Entry 8RT6 (electron microscopy, 3.18 A resolution); this record covers chains P and V of the 46 polymer chains in the assembly.

# Chain P (and V)
Molecule: TrwE protein
From: Escherichia coli
Notes: chain V of this document is another copy of the same molecule, construct and numbering; everything in this record applies to it too
UniProt: O50337 (O50337_ECOLX); numbering as in UniProt (aligned over 1-395)
Sequence (395 residues; numbered 1 to 395; the number before each row is that of its first residue):
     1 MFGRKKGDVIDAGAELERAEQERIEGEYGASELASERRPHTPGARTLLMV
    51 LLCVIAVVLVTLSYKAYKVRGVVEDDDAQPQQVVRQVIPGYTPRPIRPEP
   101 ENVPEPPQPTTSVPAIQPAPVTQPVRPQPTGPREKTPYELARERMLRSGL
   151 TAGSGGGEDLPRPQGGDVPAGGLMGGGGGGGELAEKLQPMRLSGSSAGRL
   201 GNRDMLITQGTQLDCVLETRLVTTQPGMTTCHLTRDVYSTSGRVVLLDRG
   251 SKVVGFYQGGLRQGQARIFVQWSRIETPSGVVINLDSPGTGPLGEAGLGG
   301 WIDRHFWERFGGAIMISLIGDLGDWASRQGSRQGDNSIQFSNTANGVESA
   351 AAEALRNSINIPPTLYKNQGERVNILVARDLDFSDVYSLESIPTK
Not modelled in the structure: 1-134, 154-176, 332-348
Construct notes: conflict Asp-335 (Asn in O50337)
Disulfide bonds: Cys-215/Cys-231

# How chain P and chain V interact
Residue-residue contacts (15; chain P residue first):
  Leu-183(P) with Phe-269(V), hydrophobic
  Lys-186(P) with Phe-269(V); Gln-271(V), hydrogen bond (backbone-side chain)
  Leu-187(P) with Phe-269(V), hydrophobic; Gln-271(V); Asp-286(V); Ser-287(V); Pro-288(V)
  Gln-188(P) with Gln-271(V), hydrogen bond (backbone-side chain)
  Pro-189(P) with Gln-271(V); Asp-286(V)
  Met-190(P) with Met-228(V), hydrophobic; Phe-256(V), hydrophobic
  Arg-191(P) with Asp-286(V), salt bridge
  Leu-192(P) with Met-228(V), hydrophobic
Interface residues without a listed pair, chain V (10 interface residues in all): Asn-284, Ala-378, Arg-379

# Overview
Chain P and chain V form an interface of 8 and 10 residues respectively; the contacts include 2 hydrogen bonds
and 1 salt bridge. Among the polar pairs are Arg-191(P)/Asp-286(V), Lys-186(P)/Gln-271(V) and
Gln-188(P)/Gln-271(V).
Both chains are TrwE protein (Escherichia coli). Entry 8RT6 (Conformation-A of the full-length outer membrane
core complex (TrwH/VirB7, TrwF/VirB9, TrwE/VirB10CTD) from the fully-assembled R388 type ...) was determined
by electron microscopy (same publication as 8RT4, 8RT5, 8RT7, 8RT8, 8RT9, 8RTA, 8RTB and 8RTD).
